4WM0 - chains A and D; structure by X-ray diffraction, 2.37 A resolution.

Chain A:
Name: Xyloside xylosyltransferase 1
From: Mus musculus
Notes: EC 2.4.2.-
Reference sequence: Q3U4G3 (XXLT1_MOUSE); residue numbers follow UniProt; this construct covers 87-392
Sequence (306 residues; row label = number of the first residue in the row):
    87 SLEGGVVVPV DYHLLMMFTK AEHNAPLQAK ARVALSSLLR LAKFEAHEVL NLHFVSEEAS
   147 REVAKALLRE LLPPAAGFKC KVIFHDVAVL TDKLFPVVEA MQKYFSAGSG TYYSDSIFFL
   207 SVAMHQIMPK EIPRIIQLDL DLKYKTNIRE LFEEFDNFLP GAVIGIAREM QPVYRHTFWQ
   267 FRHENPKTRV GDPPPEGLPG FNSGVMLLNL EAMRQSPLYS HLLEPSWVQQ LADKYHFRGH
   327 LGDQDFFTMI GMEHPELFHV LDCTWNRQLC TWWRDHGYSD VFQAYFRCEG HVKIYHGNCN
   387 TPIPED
Unresolved in the structure: 87-92, 392
Disulfides: C349-C374, C356-C385
Curated features (UniProtKB/Swiss-Prot):
  - region: H262 to W265 (Interaction with target proteins)
  - binding site (UDP-alpha-D-xylose): M103 to T105, L226, S289, L327, Q330
  - binding site (Mn(2+)): D225, D227, H382
  - binding site (a glycoprotein): Q330, W359, N384
  - mutagenesis: D225 (D225N: No effect on enzyme activity), E255 (E255A: Abolishes enzyme activity), Q257 (Q257A: Reduces enzyme activity), H262 (H262A: Reduces enzyme activity), W265 (W265A: Slightly reduces enzyme activity), Q266 (Q266K: No effect on enzyme activity), S289 (S289A: Slightly reduces enzyme activity), D319 (D319N: No significant effect on enzyme activity), R324 (R324S: Reduces enzyme activity), G325 (G325S: Strongly reduces enzyme activity), H326 (H326A: Abolishes enzyme activity), D329 (D329A: Increases enzyme activity), 4 further mutagenesis entries in UniProt
From the paper describing this entry:
  - binding site for beta-D-glucopyranose: H326, W358, W359
  - mutagenesis - H262A, W265A: decreased catalytic activity with Coagulation factor IX (chain D)
  - disease-associated variants - Q266K, D319N: unchanged catalytic activity
  - disease-associated variants - R324S, G325S: decreased catalytic activity
  - mutagenesis - Q330A, W359A: abolished catalytic activity
  - mutagenesis - E255A, Q257A, S289A, H326A, W358A, N384A: decreased catalytic activity
  - mutagenesis - D225N: unchanged catalytic activity
  - mutagenesis - D329A: increased catalytic activity

Chain D:
Name: Coagulation factor IX
From: Homo sapiens
Notes: EC 3.4.21.22
Reference sequence: P00740 (FA9_HUMAN); residues 46-84 here correspond to UniProt positions 92-130 (UniProt number = residue number + 46)
Sequence (50 residues; each row starts with the number of its first residue):
    43 MDIVDGDQCE SNPCLNGGSC KDDINSYECW CPFGFEGKNC ELLEHHHHHH
Unresolved in the structure: 43-49, 85-92
Disulfides: C51-C62, C56-C71, C73-C82
Covalently attached groups: glycan linked to S53
Sequence notes: initiating methionine (43); expression tag (44-45, 85-92)
Curated features (UniProtKB/Swiss-Prot):
  - binding site (Ca(2+)): D47, G48, Q50, D64, D65
  - modified residue: D64 (3R: -3-hydroxyaspartate), S68 (Phosphoserine)
  - glycosylation: S53 (O-linked (Glc...) serine), S61 (O-linked (Fuc...) serine)
From the paper describing this entry:
  - post-translational modification sites: S61 (citing earlier work)
  - post-translational modification sites: S53
  - conformationally variable residues: C51, S53, C56

Chain A / chain D interface:
Residue-residue contacts (20):
  A193(A) with C51(D), hydrophobic; C62(D), hydrophobic
  H262(A) with N54(D), hydrogen bond (side chain-backbone); P55(D); C56(D), hydrogen bond (side chain-backbone); L57(D)
  W265(A) with L57(D); W72(D), hydrophobic
  R324(A) with S61(D)
  G325(A) with S61(D), hydrogen bond (backbone-side chain)
  H326(A) with C51(D); S53(D); S61(D)
  W358(A) with E52(D); S53(D)
  W359(A) with S53(D)
  H362(A) with P74(D)
  G363(A) with P74(D); F77(D)
  Y364(A) with L57(D)
Other interface residues (no listed pair), chain A (14 interface residues in all): S192, G194, D361
Other interface residues (no listed pair), chain D (14 interface residues in all): G59, F75
The authors on this interface:
  - specific contacts: H262(A)-N54(D) (hydrogen bond), H262(A)-C56(D) (hydrogen bond), W265(A)-L57(D) (hydrophobic contact), W265(A)-W72(D) (hydrophobic contact), G325(A)-S61(D) (hydrogen bond)

Overview:
The chain A/chain D interface involves 14 residues from each chain, with 3 hydrogen bonds. Polar pairs include
H262(A)-N54(D), H262(A)-C56(D) and G325(A)-S61(D). The paper describes hydrogen bonds between H262(A) and
N54(D), H262(A) and C56(D) and G325(A) and S61(D); hydrophobic contacts between W265(A) and L57(D) and W265(A)
and W72(D). From the paper: a binding site for beta-D-glucopyranose at H326(A), W358(A) and W359(A); R324S,
G325S and E255A of chain A, among others, reduce catalytic activity; 16 substitutions were tested in all.
Here chain A is Xyloside xylosyltransferase 1 (Mus musculus) and chain D is Coagulation factor IX (Homo
sapiens). Entry 4WM0 (Crystal structure of mouse Xyloside xylosyltransferase 1 complexed with acceptor ligand)
was determined by X-ray diffraction together with 4WMA, 4WMB, 4WMI, 4WMK and 4WN2 from the same study.
